5GQB - chain A; structure by X-ray diffraction, 2.70 A resolution.

== Chain A ==
Name: Chitinase
From: Ostrinia furnacalis
UniProt: Q4AE59 (Q4AE59_OSTFU); residue numbers follow UniProt; this construct covers 1-553
Sequence (553 residues; numbered 1 to 553; the number before each row is that of its first residue):
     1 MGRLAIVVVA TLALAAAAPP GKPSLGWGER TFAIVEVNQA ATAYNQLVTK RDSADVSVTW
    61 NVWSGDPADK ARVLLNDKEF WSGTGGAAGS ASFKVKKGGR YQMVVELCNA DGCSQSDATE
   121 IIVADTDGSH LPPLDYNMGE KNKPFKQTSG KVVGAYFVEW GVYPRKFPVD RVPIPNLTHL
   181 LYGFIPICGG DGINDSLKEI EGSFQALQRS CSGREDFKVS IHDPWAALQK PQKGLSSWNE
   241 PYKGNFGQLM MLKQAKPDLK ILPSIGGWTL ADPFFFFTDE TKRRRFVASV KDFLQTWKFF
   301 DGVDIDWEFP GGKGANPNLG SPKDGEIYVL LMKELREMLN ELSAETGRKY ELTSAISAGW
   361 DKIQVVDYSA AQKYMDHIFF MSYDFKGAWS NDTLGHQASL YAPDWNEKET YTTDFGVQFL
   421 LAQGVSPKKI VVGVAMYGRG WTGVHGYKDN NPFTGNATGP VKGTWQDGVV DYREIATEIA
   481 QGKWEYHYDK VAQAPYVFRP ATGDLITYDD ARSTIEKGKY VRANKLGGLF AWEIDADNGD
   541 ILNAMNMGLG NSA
Unresolved in the structure: 1-15
Disulfides: Cys188-Cys211
Glycans and other covalent adducts: N-acetylglucosamine (NAG) linked to Asn391, Asn456
Ligand contacts: 2-amino-2-deoxy-beta-D-glucopyranose (GCS): Trp160, Tyr163, Pro164, Arg165, Phe184, Ile200, Ser203, His222, Asp223, Gly266, Gly267, Trp268, Thr269, Leu270, Glu308, Phe309, Met381, Tyr383, Asp384, Trp389, Arg439, Trp532
Reported in the primary citation:
  - binding site for 2-amino-2-deoxy-beta-D-glucopyranose: Trp160, Tyr163, Trp268, Glu308, Trp389, Arg439, Trp532
  - specificity-determining residues: Trp225, Trp389
  - catalytic residues: Asp304, Asp306, Glu308 (citing earlier work)

== Overview ==
Bound to chain A: 2-amino-2-deoxy-beta-D-glucopyranose. Covalently linked N-acetylglucosamine: at Asn391 and
Asn456. The paper reports catalytic residues Asp304, Asp306 and Glu308; a binding site for
2-amino-2-deoxy-beta-D-glucopyranose at Trp160, Tyr163 and Trp268 among others.
Chain A is Chitinase (Ostrinia furnacalis); the structure, Crystal structure of chitinase-h from O. furnacalis
in complex with chitohepatose, was determined by X-ray diffraction together with 5GPR from the same study.
